Entry 7MR1 (electron microscopy, 4.20 A resolution (low resolution: residue-level contacts below are approximate; hydrogen-bond / salt-bridge calls are withheld)); this record covers chains C and D of the 3 polymer chains in the assembly.

[Chain C]
Name: RecBCD enzyme subunit RecC
Source organism: Escherichia coli K12
Notes: EC 3.1.11.5
Reference sequence: P07648 (RECC_ECOLI); residues 1-1122 here = UniProt positions 1-1122
Sequence (1122 residues; row label = number of the first residue in the row):
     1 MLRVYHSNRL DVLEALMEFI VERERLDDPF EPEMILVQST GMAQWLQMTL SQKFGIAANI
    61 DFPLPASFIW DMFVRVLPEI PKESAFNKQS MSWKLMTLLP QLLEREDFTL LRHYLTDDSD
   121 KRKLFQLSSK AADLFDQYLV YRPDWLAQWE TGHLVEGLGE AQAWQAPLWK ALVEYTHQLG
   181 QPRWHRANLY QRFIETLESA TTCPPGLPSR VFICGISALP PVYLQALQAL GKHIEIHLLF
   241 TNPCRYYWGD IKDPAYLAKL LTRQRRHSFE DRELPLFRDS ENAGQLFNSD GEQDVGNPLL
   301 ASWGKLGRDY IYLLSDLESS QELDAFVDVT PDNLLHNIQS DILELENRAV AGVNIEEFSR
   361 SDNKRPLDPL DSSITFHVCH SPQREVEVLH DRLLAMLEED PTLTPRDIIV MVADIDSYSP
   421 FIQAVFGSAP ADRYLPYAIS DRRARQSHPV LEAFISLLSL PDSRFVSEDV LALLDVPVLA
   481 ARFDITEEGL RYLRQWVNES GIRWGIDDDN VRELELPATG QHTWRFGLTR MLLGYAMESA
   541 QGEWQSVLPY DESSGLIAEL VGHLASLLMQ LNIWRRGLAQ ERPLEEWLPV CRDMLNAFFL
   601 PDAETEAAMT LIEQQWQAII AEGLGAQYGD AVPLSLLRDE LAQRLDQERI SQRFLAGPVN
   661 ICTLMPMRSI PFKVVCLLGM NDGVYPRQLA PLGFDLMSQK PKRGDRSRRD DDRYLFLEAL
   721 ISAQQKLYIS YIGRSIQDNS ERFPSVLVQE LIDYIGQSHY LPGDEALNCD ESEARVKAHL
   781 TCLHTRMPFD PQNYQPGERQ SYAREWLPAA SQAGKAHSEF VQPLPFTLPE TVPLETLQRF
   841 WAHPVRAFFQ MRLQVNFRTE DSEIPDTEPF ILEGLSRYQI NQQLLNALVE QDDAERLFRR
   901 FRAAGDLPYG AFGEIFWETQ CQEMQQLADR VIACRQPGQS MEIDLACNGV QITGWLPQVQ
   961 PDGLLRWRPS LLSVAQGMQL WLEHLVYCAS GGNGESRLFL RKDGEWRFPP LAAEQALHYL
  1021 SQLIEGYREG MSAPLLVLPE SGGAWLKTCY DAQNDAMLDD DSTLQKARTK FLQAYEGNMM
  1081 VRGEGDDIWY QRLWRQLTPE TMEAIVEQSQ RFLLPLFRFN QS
Not modelled in the structure: 794-813, 1122
Curated features (UniProtKB/Swiss-Prot):
  - natural variant: Gln647 to Leu655 (sequence variant, change not given here; In recC-1004)
  - mutagenesis: Gln38 (Q38A: Acts at variant Chi sequences), Leu64 (L64A: Does not act at Chi), Trp70 (W70A: Does not act at Chi), Asp133 (D133A: Does not act at Chi), Leu134 (L134A: Acts at variant Chi sequences), Asp136 (D136A: Does not act at Chi), Gln137 (Q137A: Acts at variant Chi sequences), Arg142 (R142A: Acts at variant Chi sequences), Arg186 (R186A/C/H: Does not act at Chi), Asp705 (D705A/H: Acts at variant Chi sequences)

[Chain D]
Name: RecBCD enzyme subunit RecD
Source organism: Escherichia coli K12
Notes: EC 3.1.11.5
Reference sequence: P04993 (RECD_ECOLI); numbering as in UniProt (aligned over 1-608)
Sequence (608 residues; each row starts with the number of its first residue):
     1 MKLQKQLLEA VEHKQLRPLD VQFALTVAGD EHPAVTLAAA LLSHDAGEGH VCLPLSRLEN
    61 NEASHPLLAT CVSEIGELQN WEECLLASQA VSRGDEPTPM ILCGDRLYLN RMWCNERTVA
   121 RFFNEVNHAI EVDEALLAQT LDKLFPVSDE INWQKVAAAV ALTRRISVIS GGPGTGKTTT
   181 VAKLLAALIQ MADGERCRIR LAAPTGKAAA RLTESLGKAL RQLPLTDEQK KRIPEDASTL
   241 HRLLGAQPGS QRLRHHAGNP LHLDVLVVDE ASMIDLPMMS RLIDALPDHA RVIFLGDRDQ
   301 LASVEAGAVL GDICAYANAG FTAERARQLS RLTGTHVPAG TGTEAASLRD SLCLLQKSYR
   361 FGSDSGIGQL AAAINRGDKT AVKTVFQQDF TDIEKRLLQS GEDYIAMLEE ALAGYGRYLD
   421 LLQARAEPDL IIQAFNEYQL LCALREGPFG VAGLNERIEQ FMQQKRKIHR HPHSRWYEGR
   481 PVMIARNDSA LGLFNGDIGI ALDRGQGTRV WFAMPDGNIK SVQPSRLPEH ETTWAMTVHK
   541 SQGSEFDHAA LILPSQRTPV VTRELVYTAV TRARRRLSLY ADERILSAAI ATRTERRSGL
   601 AALFSSRE
Not modelled in the structure: 1, 359-608

[How chain C and chain D interact]
Pairs across the interface (36):
  Leu532(C) - Phe23(D)
  Leu532(C) - Thr26(D)
  Leu533(C) - Pro99(D)
  Gly534(C) - Arg111(D)
  Tyr535(C) - Leu19(D)
  Tyr535(C) - Arg111(D)
  Met537(C) - Pro97(D)
  Met537(C) - Thr98(D)
  Met537(C) - Pro99(D)
  Met537(C) - Asn110(D)
  Met537(C) - Arg111(D)
  Glu538(C) - Arg111(D)
  Gln541(C) - Pro97(D)
  Gln541(C) - Asn110(D)
  Gly542(C) - Pro97(D)
  Glu543(C) - Pro97(D)
  Trp544(C) - Pro97(D)
  Trp544(C) - Pro99(D)
  Gln545(C) - Gln89(D)
  Glu552(C) - Gln251(D)
  Ser554(C) - Arg111(D)
  Ala558(C) - Leu19(D)
  Glu559(C) - Arg17(D)
  Glu559(C) - Leu19(D)
  His563(C) - Pro18(D)
  Ala565(C) - Gln22(D)
  Ser566(C) - Gln22(D)
  Met569(C) - Gln4(D)
  Glu835(C) - Asn259(D)
  Glu942(C) - Arg198(D)
  Glu942(C) - His262(D)
  Asp944(C) - Arg196(D)
  Thr953(C) - His262(D)
  Trp955(C) - Asn259(D)
  Trp955(C) - Pro260(D)
  Trp955(C) - His262(D)
Other interface residues (no listed pair), chain C (30 interface residues in all): Tyr492, Arg525, Ala536, Asp551, Gly562, Gly954
Other interface residues (no listed pair), chain D (25 interface residues in all): Leu109, Cys114, Pro248, Arg252, Leu261, His289

[Overview]
30 residues of chain C face 25 of chain D across their interface. Curated annotation (UniProt) lists 10
mutagenesis sites on chain C.
Here chain C is RecBCD enzyme subunit RecC and chain D is RecBCD enzyme subunit RecD, both from Escherichia
coli K12. Entry 7MR1 (Cryo-EM structure of RecBCD with undocked RecBNuc and flexible RecD C-terminus) was
determined by electron microscopy (same publication as 7MR0, 7MR2, 7MR3 and 7MR4).
